5MAM - chains B and D of the 4 polymer chains in the assembly; structure by X-ray diffraction, 2.20 A resolution.

Chain B (and D):
Name: Insulin B chain
Notes: chain D of this document is another copy of the same molecule, construct and numbering; everything in this record applies to it too
Reference sequence: P01308 (INS_HUMAN); residues 1-30 here correspond to UniProt positions 25-54 (UniProt number = residue number + 24)
Chain sequence (30 residues; row label = number of the first residue in the row):
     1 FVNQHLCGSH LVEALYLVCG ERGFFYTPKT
Unresolved in the structure: 1-3, 30 (chain D: 29-30)
Ion coordination: Zn2+ near His-10 (its only coordinating residue here)

Interface between chain B and chain D:
Contacting residue pairs (26):
  Gly-8(B) with Tyr-16(D)
  Ser-9(B) with Tyr-16(D)
  Val-12(B) with Val-12(D); Tyr-16(D), hydrophobic
  Tyr-16(B) with His-5(D), hydrogen bond (side chain-backbone); Gly-8(D); Ser-9(D); Val-12(D), hydrophobic; Tyr-26(D), hydrophobic
  Gly-20(B) with Tyr-26(D); Pro-28(D)
  Glu-21(B) with Pro-28(D)
  Gly-23(B) with Tyr-26(D); Pro-28(D)
  Phe-24(B) with Val-12(D), hydrophobic; Phe-24(D), hydrophobic; Phe-25(D); Tyr-26(D), hydrogen bond (backbone-backbone)
  Phe-25(B) with Phe-24(D); Phe-25(D), hydrophobic
  Tyr-26(B) with Tyr-16(D); Gly-23(D); Phe-24(D), hydrogen bond (backbone-backbone)
  Pro-28(B) with Gly-20(D); Glu-21(D); Gly-23(D)
Also at the interface, not in a pair above, chain B (12 interface residues in all): Thr-27
Also at the interface, not in a pair above, chain D (16 interface residues in all): Gln-4, Glu-13, Arg-22, Thr-27

Overview:
The interface between chain B and chain D involves 12 residues on one side and 16 on the other; the contacts
include 3 hydrogen bonds. Polar pairs include Tyr-16(B)/His-5(D) and Phe-24(B)/Tyr-26(D).
Both chains are Insulin B chain. Entry 5MAM (Human insulin in complex with serotonin) was determined by X-ray
diffraction together with 5MT3 and 5MT9 from the same study.
